PDB entry 1U92 | X-ray diffraction, 2.24 A resolution | chains A and B of the 3 polymer chains in the assembly

== Chain A ==
Molecule: Antibody 2F5 (light chain)
Source organism: Homo sapiens
Notes: antibody fragment or engineered binder
Amino-acid sequence (214 residues; numbered 1 to 214; the number before each row is that of its first residue):
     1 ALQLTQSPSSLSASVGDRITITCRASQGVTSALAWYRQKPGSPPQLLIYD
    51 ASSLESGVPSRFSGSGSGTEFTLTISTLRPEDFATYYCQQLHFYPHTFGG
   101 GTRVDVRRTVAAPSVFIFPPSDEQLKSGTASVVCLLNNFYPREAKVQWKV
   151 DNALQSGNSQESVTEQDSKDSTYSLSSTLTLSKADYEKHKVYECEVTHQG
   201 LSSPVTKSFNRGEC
Disulfide bonds: Cys23-Cys88, Cys134-Cys194

== Chain B ==
Molecule: Antibody 2F5 (heavy chain)
Source organism: Homo sapiens
Notes: antibody fragment or engineered binder
Amino-acid sequence (234 residues; row label = number of the first residue in the row; a row labelled like 35A-35B holds insertion residues (35A, then the next letters in order)):
     1 RITLKESGPPLVKPTQTLTLTCSFSGFSLSDFGVG
35A-35B VG
    36 WIRQPPGKALEWLAIIYSDDDKRYSPSLNTRLTITKDTSKNQVVLVM
82A-82C TRV
    83 SPVDTATYFCAHRRGPTT
100A-100N LFGVPIARGPVNAM
   101 DVWGQGITVTISSTSTKGPSVFPLAPSSKSTAGGAAALGCLVKDYFPEPV
   151 TVSWNSGALTSGVHTFPAVLQSSGLYSLSSVVTVPSSSLGTQTYTCNVNH
   201 KPSNTKVDKRVEPKS
Disordered / not traced: 127-134, 190-191
Disulfide bonds: Cys22-Cys92, Cys140-Cys196

== Chain A / chain B interface ==
Residue-residue contacts (78):
  Ala32(A) with Asn100L(B)
  Leu33(A) with Asn100L(B)
  Ala34(A) with Asn100L(B); Ala100M(B), hydrophobic
  Tyr36(A) with Ala100M(B); Met100N(B), hydrogen bond (side chain-backbone); Trp103(B)
  Gln38(A) with Gln39(B), hydrogen bond
  Pro43(A) with Phe91(B), hydrophobic; Gly104(B)
  Pro44(A) with Leu45(B), hydrophobic; Trp103(B)
  Leu46(A) with Ala100M(B), hydrophobic; Asp101(B)
  Tyr49(A) with Arg96(B); Gly100I(B); Pro100J(B), hydrophobic; Asn100L(B); Ala100M(B), hydrophobic
  Asp50(A) with Gly100I(B); Asn100L(B), hydrogen bond
  Glu55(A) with Arg96(B), salt bridge; Asp101(B)
  Tyr87(A) with Gln39(B), hydrogen bond; Lys43(B); Ala44(B); Leu45(B), hydrophobic
  Gln89(A) with Trp47(B); Met100N(B)
  Leu91(A) with Arg95(B); Val100K(B); Asn100L(B); Ala100M(B)
  Tyr94(A) with Trp47(B), hydrophobic; Tyr52(B), hydrogen bond; Arg58(B)
  Pro95(A) with Trp47(B), hydrophobic; Pro61(B)
  His96(A) with Trp47(B); Arg95(B)
  Phe98(A) with Ile37(B), hydrophobic; Leu45(B); Trp47(B); Trp103(B), hydrophobic
  Gly100(A) with Ala44(B)
  Phe116(A) with Ala135(B); Ala137(B), hydrophobic
  Phe118(A) with Leu124(B); Ala125(B); Pro126(B); Ala137(B)
  Ser121(A) with Phe122(B); Pro123(B)
  Glu123(A) with Val121(B); Lys209(B), salt bridge
  Gln124(A) with Phe122(B); Lys143(B)
  Ser131(A) with Leu141(B); Lys143(B)
  Leu135(A) with Ala137(B), hydrophobic; Phe166(B), hydrophobic; Val181(B), hydrophobic
  Asn137(A) with His164(B), hydrogen bond; Thr183(B)
  Asn138(A) with His164(B)
  Gln160(A) with Val169(B); Leu170(B), hydrogen bond (side chain-backbone); Gln171(B)
  Glu161(A) with Val169(B)
  Ser162(A) with Phe166(B); Pro167(B), hydrogen bond (side chain-backbone)
  Val163(A) with Pro167(B)
  Thr164(A) with Phe166(B)
  Ser174(A) with His164(B), hydrogen bond; Phe166(B)
  Leu175(A) with Phe166(B)
  Ser176(A) with Phe166(B); Ser179(B), hydrogen bond
Other interface residues (no listed pair), chain A (44 interface residues in all): Ser31, Gly99, Pro119, Asp122, Thr129, Val133, Asp167, Thr180
Other interface residues (no listed pair), chain B (50 interface residues in all): Glu46, Ile50, Asp56, Ser60, Gln105, Ala136, Leu138, Thr165, Lys214

== Overview ==
The interface between chain A and chain B involves 44 residues on one side and 50 on the other; the contacts
include 10 hydrogen bonds and 2 salt bridges. Polar contacts include Glu55(A)-Arg96(B), Glu123(A)-Lys209(B)
and Tyr36(A)-Met100N(B).
Here chain A is Antibody 2F5 (light chain) and chain B is Antibody 2F5 (heavy chain), both from Homo sapiens.
Entry 1U92 (Crystal structure of the HIV-1 Cross Neutralizing Monoclonal Antibody 2F5 in complex with gp41
Peptide Analog ...) was determined by X-ray diffraction (same publication as 1U8H, 1U8I, 1U8J, 1U8L, 1U8M,
1U8N and 14 further entries).
